PDB entry 5EXU | X-ray diffraction, 1.65 A resolution | chain A

Chain A:
Protein: Reversibly photoswitching protein Dathail
Organism: synthetic construct
Amino-acid sequence (229 residues; row label = number of the first residue in the row; note: 2 numbers in that range are skipped by the numbering (no residue carries them; nothing is unmodelled there); numbers below 1 keep their minus sign (Gly-3 is residue -3)):
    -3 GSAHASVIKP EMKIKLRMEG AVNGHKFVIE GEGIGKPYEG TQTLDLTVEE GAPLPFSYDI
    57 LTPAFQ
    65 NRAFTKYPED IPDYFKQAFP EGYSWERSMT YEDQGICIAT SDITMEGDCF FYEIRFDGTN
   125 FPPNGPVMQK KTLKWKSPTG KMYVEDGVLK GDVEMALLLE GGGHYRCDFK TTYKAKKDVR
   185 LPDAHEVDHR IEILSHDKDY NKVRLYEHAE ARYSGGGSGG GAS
Disordered / not traced: -3 to 1, 218-227
Modified / non-standard residues: Gln62 ([2-(3-carbamoyl-1-imino-propyl)-4-(4-hydroxy-benzylidene)-5-oxo-4,5-dihydro-imidazol-1-yl]-acetic acid; CRQ)
Covalently attached groups: covalent link Gln62-Asn65

In short:
Chain A is Reversibly photoswitching protein Dathail (synthetic construct); the structure, Reversibly
photoswitching protein Dathail, Ensemble refinement, was determined by X-ray diffraction, deposited together
with 5EB6, 5EB7, 5EBJ and 5EJU.
